PDB entry 2OEJ | X-ray diffraction, 2.55 A resolution | chains A and B

Chain A (and B):
Protein: 2,3-diketo-5-methylthiopentyl-1-phosphate enolase
From: Geobacillus kaustophilus
Notes: EC 5.3.2.-; chain B of this document is another copy of the same molecule, construct and numbering; everything in this record applies to it too
Reference sequence: Q5L1E2 (MTNW_GEOKA); numbering as in UniProt (aligned over 1-413)
Chain sequence (413 residues; row label = number of the first residue in the row):
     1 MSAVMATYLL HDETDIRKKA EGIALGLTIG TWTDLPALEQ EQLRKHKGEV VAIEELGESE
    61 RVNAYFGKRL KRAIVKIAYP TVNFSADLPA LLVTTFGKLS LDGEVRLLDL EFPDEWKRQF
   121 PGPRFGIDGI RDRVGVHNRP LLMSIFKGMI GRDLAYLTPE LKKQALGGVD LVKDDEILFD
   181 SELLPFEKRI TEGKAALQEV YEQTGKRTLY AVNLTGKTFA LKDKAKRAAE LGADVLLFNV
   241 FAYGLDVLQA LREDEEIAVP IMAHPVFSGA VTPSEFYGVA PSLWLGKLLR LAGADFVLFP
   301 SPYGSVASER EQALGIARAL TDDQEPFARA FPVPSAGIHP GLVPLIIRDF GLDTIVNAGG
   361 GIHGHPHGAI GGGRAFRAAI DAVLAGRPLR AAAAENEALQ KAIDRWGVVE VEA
Not modelled in the structure: 1, 304-308
Differences from the reference sequence: engineered mutation Pro159 (Ser in Q5L1E2), Val266 (Ala in Q5L1E2), Ser308 (Leu in Q5L1E2), His367 (Asp in Q5L1E2)

How chain A and chain B interact:
Residue-residue contacts (92; chain A residue first):
  Leu27(A) with Ile177(B)
  Thr28(A) with Ile150(B)
  Glu39(A) with Arg152(B), salt bridge
  Leu43(A) with Arg152(B)
  His46(A) with Gly151(B)
  Arg61(A) with Tyr65(B)
  Tyr65(A) with Arg61(B); Glu275(B), hydrogen bond; Phe276(B)
  Asn83(A) with Ile150(B); Phe179(B)
  Phe84(A) with Phe179(B), hydrophobic
  Ser85(A) with Phe179(B)
  Ala86(A) with Lys217(B)
  Asp87(A) with Gly216(B); Lys217(B)
  Pro89(A) with Ala242(B); Tyr243(B)
  Ala90(A) with Phe179(B), hydrophobic
  Val93(A) with Asn239(B); Ala242(B), hydrophobic; Val266(B), hydrophobic
  Thr94(A) with Phe179(B)
  Phe96(A) with Phe267(B)
  Gly97(A) with Val266(B); Phe267(B), hydrogen bond (backbone-backbone)
  Lys98(A) with Glu176(B); Val266(B)
  Ser100(A) with Phe267(B), hydrogen bond (side chain-backbone); Gly269(B), hydrogen bond (side chain-backbone); Ala270(B)
  Leu101(A) with Ser268(B); Gly269(B)
  Ile150(A) with Thr28(B); Asn83(B)
  Gly151(A) with His46(B)
  Arg152(A) with Glu39(B), salt bridge; Leu43(B)
  Glu176(A) with Lys98(B)
  Ile177(A) with Leu27(B)
  Phe179(A) with Asn83(B); Phe84(B), hydrophobic; Ser85(B); Ala90(B), hydrophobic; Thr94(B)
  Gly216(A) with Asp87(B)
  Lys217(A) with Ala86(B); Asp87(B); Asp246(B); Gln249(B); Glu253(B), salt bridge
  Thr218(A) with Phe219(B); Asp246(B), hydrogen bond
  Phe219(A) with Thr218(B); Phe219(B), hydrophobic; Lys222(B); Ala250(B), hydrophobic
  Lys222(A) with Phe219(B)
  Asn239(A) with Val93(B)
  Ala242(A) with Pro89(B); Val93(B), hydrophobic
  Tyr243(A) with Pro89(B); Tyr243(B)
  Asp246(A) with Lys217(B); Thr218(B), hydrogen bond
  Gln249(A) with Lys217(B)
  Ala250(A) with Phe219(B), hydrophobic
  Pro265(A) with Leu101(B)
  Val266(A) with Val93(B), hydrophobic; Gly97(B); Lys98(B)
  Phe267(A) with Phe96(B); Gly97(B), hydrogen bond (backbone-backbone); Ser100(B), hydrogen bond (backbone-side chain); Trp284(B), hydrophobic
  Ser268(A) with Leu101(B)
  Gly269(A) with Ser100(B), hydrogen bond (backbone-side chain); Leu101(B)
  Ala270(A) with Ser100(B); Ala270(B); Val271(B); Gly278(B)
  Val271(A) with Ala270(B); Val271(B), hydrophobic
  Pro273(A) with Tyr277(B), hydrophobic
  Ser274(A) with Tyr277(B)
  Glu275(A) with Tyr65(B), hydrogen bond
  Phe276(A) with Tyr65(B)
  Tyr277(A) with Pro273(B), hydrophobic; Ser274(B)
  Gly278(A) with Ala270(B)
  Trp284(A) with Phe267(B), hydrophobic
Also at the interface, not in a pair above, chain A (56 interface residues in all): Leu92, Gly244, Val247, Glu253
Also at the interface, not in a pair above, chain B (57 interface residues in all): Ala64, Leu92, Gly244, Val247, Pro265

Summary:
56 residues of chain A face 57 of chain B across their interface, with 10 hydrogen bonds and 3 salt bridges.
Among the polar pairs are Glu39(A)-Arg152(B), Lys217(A)-Glu253(B) and Tyr65(A)-Glu275(B).
Chain A and chain B are both 2,3-diketo-5-methylthiopentyl-1-phosphate enolase (Geobacillus kaustophilus); the
structure, Crystal structure of a rubisco-like protein from Geobacillus kaustophilus (tetramutant form),
liganded with phosphate ions, was determined by X-ray diffraction together with 2OEK, 2OEL and 2OEM from the
same study.
